PDB entry 5YCI | X-ray diffraction, 1.97 A resolution | chain A

# Chain A
Molecule: Ancestral myoglobin aMbWb' of Basilosaurus relative (polyphyly)
Organism: Physeter catodon
Sequence (157 residues; row label = number of the first residue in the row; numbers below 1 keep their minus sign (Gly-3 is residue -3)):
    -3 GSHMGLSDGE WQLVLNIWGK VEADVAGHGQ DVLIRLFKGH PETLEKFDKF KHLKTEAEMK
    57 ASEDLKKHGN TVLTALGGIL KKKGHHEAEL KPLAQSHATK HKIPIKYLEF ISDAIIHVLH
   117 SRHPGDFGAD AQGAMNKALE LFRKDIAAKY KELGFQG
Not modelled in the structure: -3 to -1
Bound ions: heme Fe near His93 (its only coordinating residue here)
Ligand contacts: heme (HEM): Leu32, Thr39, Lys42, Phe43, Lys45, His64, Thr67, Val68, Ala71, Leu72, Leu89, Ser92, His93, His97, Ile99, Tyr103, Leu104, Ile107, Phe138
What the authors report for this chain:
  - mutagenesis - G1V, G15A: increased stability (from molecular simulation)

# In short
Ligands of chain A: heme. From the paper: G1V and G15A increase stability.
Chain A is Ancestral myoglobin aMbWb' of Basilosaurus relative (polyphyly) (Physeter catodon); the structure,
Ancestral myoglobin aMbWb' of Basilosaurus relative (polyphyly), was determined by X-ray diffraction together
with 5YCE, 5YCG, 5YCH and 5YCJ from the same study.
